PDB entry 8F5A | X-ray diffraction, 1.95 A resolution | chains C and D of the 5 polymer chains in the assembly

# Chain C
Protein: KS1 TCR alpha chain
From: Homo sapiens
Sequence (208 residues; each row starts with the number of its first residue):
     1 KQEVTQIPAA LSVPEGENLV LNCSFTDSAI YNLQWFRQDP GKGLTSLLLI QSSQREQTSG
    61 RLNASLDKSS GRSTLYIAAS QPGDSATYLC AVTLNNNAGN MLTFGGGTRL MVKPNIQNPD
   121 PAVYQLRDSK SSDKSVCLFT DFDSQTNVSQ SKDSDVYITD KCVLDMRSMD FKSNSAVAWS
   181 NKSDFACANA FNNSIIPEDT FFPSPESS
Not modelled in the structure: 204-208
Cystine bridges: C23-C90

# Chain D
Protein: KS1 TCR beta chain
From: Homo sapiens
Sequence (239 residues; each row starts with the number of its first residue; note: 1 number in that range is skipped by the numbering (no residue carries it; nothing is unmodelled there)):
     3 GVTQTPRYLI KTRGQQVTLS CSPISGHRSV SWYQQTPGQG LQFLFEYFSE TQRNKGNFP
    63 GRFSGRQFSN SRSEMNVSTL ELGDSALYLC ASSVGGTEAF FGQGTRLTVV EDLKNVFPPE
   123 VAVFEPSEAE ISHTQKATLV CLATGFYPDH VELSWWVNGK EVHSGVCTDP QPLKEQPALN
   183 DSRYALSSRL RVSATFWQNP RNHFRCQVQF YGLSENDEWT QDRAKPVTQI VSAEAWGRAD
Not modelled in the structure: 242
Cystine bridges: C23-C92, C143-C208

# Interface between chain C and chain D
Inter-chain disulfides: C162(C)-C169(D)
Residue-residue contacts (93):
  Y31(C) - G98(D)  hydrogen bond (side chain-backbone)
  N32(C) - T99(D)
  N32(C) - E100(D)
  Q34(C) - E100(D)
  Q34(C) - A101(D)  hydrogen bond (side chain-backbone)
  F36(C) - F103(D)  hydrophobic
  Q38(C) - Q37(D)  hydrogen bond
  P40(C) - P172(D)
  L44(C) - F103(D)  hydrophobic
  L49(C) - E100(D)
  L89(C) - L43(D)  hydrophobic
  A98(C) - S31(D)
  A98(C) - E48(D)
  A98(C) - S95(D)
  G99(C) - S95(D)  hydrogen bond (backbone-side chain)
  G99(C) - T99(D)
  G99(C) - A101(D)
  N100(C) - S31(D)  hydrogen bond
  N100(C) - V32(D)
  N100(C) - S33(D)  hydrogen bond
  N100(C) - Y35(D)  hydrogen bond (backbone-side chain)
  N100(C) - E48(D)
  N100(C) - A93(D)
  N100(C) - S94(D)
  N100(C) - S95(D)  hydrogen bond (backbone-side chain)
  N100(C) - A101(D)
  M101(C) - S33(D)
  M101(C) - Y35(D)
  M101(C) - F45(D)  hydrophobic
  M101(C) - E48(D)
  M101(C) - N56(D)  hydrogen bond
  L102(C) - Y35(D)  hydrogen bond (backbone-side chain)
  L102(C) - A101(D)  hydrophobic
  L102(C) - F103(D)  hydrophobic
  F104(C) - L43(D)  hydrophobic
  F104(C) - F103(D)  hydrophobic
  D120(C) - H135(D)  salt bridge
  Y124(C) - S129(D)
  Y124(C) - A131(D)
  Y124(C) - E132(D)
  Y124(C) - H135(D)
  Y124(C) - T136(D)
  Q125(C) - S129(D)  hydrogen bond (backbone-side chain)
  L126(C) - F126(D)
  L126(C) - E127(D)
  L126(C) - T140(D)
  L126(C) - V142(D)  hydrophobic
  R127(C) - V125(D)  hydrogen bond (side chain-backbone)
  R127(C) - F126(D)
  R127(C) - E127(D)
  K134(C) - L144(D)
  K134(C) - T146(D)
  V136(C) - F126(D)  hydrophobic
  V136(C) - V142(D)  hydrophobic
  V136(C) - L144(D)  hydrophobic
  L138(C) - T140(D)
  L138(C) - V142(D)  hydrophobic
  D141(C) - T136(D)
  D141(C) - R193(D)  salt bridge
  Y157(C) - L175(D)  hydrophobic
  Y157(C) - E177(D)  hydrogen bond (side chain-backbone)
  I158(C) - L175(D)
  T159(C) - D171(D)
  T159(C) - S189(D)
  T159(C) - R191(D)  hydrogen bond
  D160(C) - R191(D)
  C162(C) - C169(D)  disulfide
  C162(C) - T170(D)
  C162(C) - R191(D)
  V163(C) - C169(D)
  L164(C) - G167(D)
  L164(C) - V168(D)
  L164(C) - C169(D)  hydrophobic
  L164(C) - R193(D)
  D165(C) - S166(D)  hydrogen bond (backbone-side chain)
  D165(C) - G167(D)  hydrogen bond (backbone-backbone)
  M166(C) - K138(D)
  M166(C) - R193(D)
  M166(C) - V194(D)
  M166(C) - S195(D)
  R167(C) - H165(D)
  R167(C) - S166(D)  hydrogen bond (backbone-side chain)
  F171(C) - K138(D)
  F171(C) - R193(D)
  S173(C) - R193(D)  hydrogen bond
  S175(C) - R191(D)  hydrogen bond
  A176(C) - R191(D)
  V177(C) - R191(D)
  W179(C) - L144(D)  hydrophobic
  W179(C) - L175(D)  hydrophobic
  W179(C) - A187(D)  hydrophobic
  F201(C) - H135(D)
  P203(C) - A131(D)  hydrophobic
Also at the interface, not in a pair above, chain C (49 interface residues in all): K42, G43, S46, S132, T140, S168, M169
Also at the interface, not in a pair above, chain D (51 interface residues in all): L89, L91, Q105, A124, K176

# Overview
49 residues of chain C and 51 residues of chain D are in contact; the contacts include 1 disulfide bond, 19
hydrogen bonds and 2 salt bridges. Polar contacts include D120(C)-H135(D), D141(C)-R193(D) and Y31(C)-G98(D).
Chain C is KS1 TCR alpha chain and chain D is KS1 TCR beta chain, both from Homo sapiens; the structure,
Crystal Structure of KS1 TCR in complex with HLA-B*57:01-TW10, was determined by X-ray diffraction (same
publication as 8F7M).
